PDB entry 5VGZ | electron microscopy, 4.50 A resolution (low resolution: residue-level contacts below are approximate; hydrogen-bond / salt-bridge calls are withheld) | chains Z and a of the 17 polymer chains in the assembly

# Chain Z
Protein: 26S proteasome non-ATPase regulatory subunit 7
From: Homo sapiens
Reference sequence: P51665 (PSMD7_HUMAN); residues 5-290 here = UniProt positions 5-290
Sequence (286 residues; row label = number of the first residue in the row):
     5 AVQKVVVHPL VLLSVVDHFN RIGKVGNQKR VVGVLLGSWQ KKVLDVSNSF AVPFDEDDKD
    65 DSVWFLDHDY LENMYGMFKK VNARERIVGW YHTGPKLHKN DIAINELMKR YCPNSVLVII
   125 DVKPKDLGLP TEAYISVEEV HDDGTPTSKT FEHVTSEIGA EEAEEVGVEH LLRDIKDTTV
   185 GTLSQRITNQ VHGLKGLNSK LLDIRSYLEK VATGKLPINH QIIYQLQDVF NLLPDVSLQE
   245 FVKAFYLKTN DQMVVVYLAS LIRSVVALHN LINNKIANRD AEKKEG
Swiss-Prot annotation at these positions:
  - modified residue (N6-acetyllysine): K204, K214
  - cross-link: K180 (Glycyl lysine isopeptide (Lys-Gly) (interchain with G-Cter in ubiquitin))

# Chain a
Protein: 26S proteasome non-ATPase regulatory subunit 13
From: Homo sapiens
Reference sequence: Q9UNM6 (PSD13_HUMAN); residue numbers follow UniProt; this construct covers 3-376
Sequence (374 residues; numbered 3 to 376; the number before each row is that of its first residue):
     3 DVPGFLQQSQ NSGPGQPAVW HRLEELYTKK LWHQLTLQVL DFVQDPCFAQ GDGLIKLYEN
    63 FISEFEHRVN PLSLVEIILH VVRQMTDPNV ALTFLEKTRE KVKSSDEAVI LCKTAIGALK
   123 LNIGDLQVTK ETIEDVEEML NNLPGVTSVH SRFYDLSSKY YQTIGNHASY YKDALRFLGC
   183 VDIKDLPVSE QQERAFTLGL AGLLGEGVFN FGELLMHPVL ESLRNTDRQW LIDTLYAFNS
   243 GNVERFQTLK TAWGQQPDLA ANEAQLLRKI QLLCLMEMTF TRPANHRQLT FEEIAKSAKI
   303 TVNEVELLVM KALSVGLVKG SIDEVDKRVH MTWVQPRVLD LQQIKGMKDR LEFWCTDVKS
   363 MEMLVEHQAH DILT
Swiss-Prot annotation at these positions:
  - modified residue: K298 (N6-acetyllysine)

# Interface between chain Z and chain a
Contacting residue pairs (59):
  V144(Z) with R178(a)
  H145(Z) with R178(a)
  D146(Z) with L177(a); E215(a); R339(a)
  D147(Z) with L177(a); L180(a); G181(a); E215(a); H219(a)
  G148(Z) with L177(a); R178(a); G181(a); C182(a)
  T149(Z) with R178(a)
  P150(Z) with G147(a); T149(a); R178(a)
  R190(Z) with L375(a); T376(a)
  I191(Z) with T376(a)
  Q194(Z) with A371(a); H372(a); L375(a); T376(a)
  G197(Z) with E364(a)
  L198(Z) with E364(a)
  L201(Z) with C357(a); K361(a)
  K204(Z) with L353(a); W356(a); C357(a)
  L205(Z) with C357(a); K361(a)
  I208(Z) with L353(a)
  R209(Z) with E354(a)
  Y211(Z) with M349(a)
  L212(Z) with K350(a); L353(a)
  V215(Z) with I346(a)
  H224(Z) with M218(a); L341(a)
  Q225(Z) with Q337(a); R339(a)
  Y228(Z) with P338(a); R339(a); V340(a); L341(a)
  Q231(Z) with Q345(a); M349(a)
  D232(Z) with W335(a); V336(a); Q337(a); P338(a)
  L236(Z) with W335(a)
  L237(Z) with W356(a)
  P238(Z) with P285(a); A286(a)
  D239(Z) with R352(a)
Other interface residues (no listed pair), chain Z (31 interface residues in all): E142, N235
Other interface residues (no listed pair), chain a (38 interface residues in all): N144, L145, R289, V360

# In short
31 residues of chain Z and 38 residues of chain a are in contact.
Here chain Z is 26S proteasome non-ATPase regulatory subunit 7 and chain a is 26S proteasome non-ATPase
regulatory subunit 13, both from Homo sapiens. Entry 5VGZ (Conformational Landscape of the p28-Bound Human
Proteasome Regulatory Particle) was determined by electron microscopy together with 5VHF, 5VHH, 5VHI, 5VHJ,
5VHM, 5VHN and 5 further entries from the same study.
